3N51 - chain A; structure by X-ray diffraction, 2.10 A resolution.

# Chain A
Protein: Calmodulin-domain protein kinase 1
Organism: Toxoplasma gondii
Notes: EC 2.7.11.17; fragment: TgCDPK1, residues 30-507
UniProtKB: Q9BJF5 (Q9BJF5_TOXGO); numbering as in UniProt (aligned over 30-507)
Chain sequence (484 residues; row label = number of the first residue in the row; note: 29 numbers in that range are skipped by the numbering (no residue carries them; nothing is unmodelled there); numbers below 1 keep their minus sign (Gly-5 is residue -5)):
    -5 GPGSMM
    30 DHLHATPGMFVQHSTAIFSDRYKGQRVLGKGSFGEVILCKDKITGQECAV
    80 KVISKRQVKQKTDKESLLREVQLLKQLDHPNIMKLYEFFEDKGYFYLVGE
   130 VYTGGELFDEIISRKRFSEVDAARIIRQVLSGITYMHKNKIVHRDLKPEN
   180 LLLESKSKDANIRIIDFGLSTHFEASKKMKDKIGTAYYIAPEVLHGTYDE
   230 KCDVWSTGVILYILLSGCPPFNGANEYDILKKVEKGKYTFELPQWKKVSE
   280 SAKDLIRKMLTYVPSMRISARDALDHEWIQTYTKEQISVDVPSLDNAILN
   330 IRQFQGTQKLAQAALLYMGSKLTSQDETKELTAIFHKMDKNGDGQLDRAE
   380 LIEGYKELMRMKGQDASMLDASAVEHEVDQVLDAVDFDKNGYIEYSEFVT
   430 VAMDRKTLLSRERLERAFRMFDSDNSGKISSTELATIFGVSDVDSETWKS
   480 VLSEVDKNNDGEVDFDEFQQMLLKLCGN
Disordered / not traced: -5 to 0, 30-44, 389-403
Sequence notes: expression tag (-5 to 0)
Ligand contacts: BK3 (3-(naphthalen-1-ylmethyl)-1-(piperidin-4-ylmethyl)-1H-pyrazolo[3,4-d]pyrimidin-4-amine): Leu57, Gly58, Lys59, Val65, Ala78, Val79, Lys80, Met112, Leu114, Leu126, Gly128, Glu129, Val130, Tyr131, Glu135, Glu178, Leu181, Ile194, Asp195, Leu198

# Summary
Ligands of chain A: compound BK3.
Chain A is Calmodulin-domain protein kinase 1 (Toxoplasma gondii); the structure, Calcium-Dependent Protein
Kinase 1 from Toxoplasma gondii (TgCDPK1) in complex with bumped kinase inhibitor RM-1-95, was determined by
X-ray diffraction (same publication as 3MWU).
